3CRO - chains L and R of the 4 polymer chains in the assembly; structure by X-ray diffraction, 2.50 A resolution.

== Chain L (and R) ==
Protein: Protein (434 cro)
Organism: Phage 434
Notes: chain R of this document is another copy of the same molecule, construct and numbering; everything in this record applies to it too
UniProt: P03036 (RCRO_BP434); residues -1 to 69 here correspond to UniProt positions 1-71 (UniProt number = residue number + 2)
Sequence (71 residues; each row starts with the number of its first residue; numbers below 1 keep their minus sign (Met-1 is residue -1)):
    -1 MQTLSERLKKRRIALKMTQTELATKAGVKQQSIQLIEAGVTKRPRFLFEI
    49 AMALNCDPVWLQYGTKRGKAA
Unresolved in the structure: 65-69 (chain R: 63-69)
UniProt features mapped onto this chain:
  - DNA-binding region: Gln17 to Ala36 (H-T-H motif)

== Interface between chain L and chain R ==
Residue-residue contacts - 15 pairs, chain L then chain R:
  Arg41(L) with Arg43(R), hydrogen bond (side chain-backbone); Phe44(R); Glu47(R), salt bridge
  Arg43(L) with Arg41(R)
  Phe44(L) with Arg41(R)
  Leu45(L) with Phe46(R), hydrophobic
  Phe46(L) with Leu45(R), hydrophobic; Phe46(R), hydrophobic; Gln60(R); Tyr61(R)
  Glu47(L) with Arg41(R), salt bridge; Tyr61(R), hydrogen bond
  Val57(L) with Phe46(R), hydrophobic
  Tyr61(L) with Phe46(R); Glu47(R)
Interface residues without a listed pair, chain L (11 interface residues in all): Met50, Pro56, Gln60
Interface residues without a listed pair, chain R (9 interface residues in all): Pro56

== Summary ==
11 residues of chain L face 9 of chain R across their interface; the contacts include 2 hydrogen bonds and 2
salt bridges. Polar contacts include Arg41(L)-Glu47(R), Arg41(L)-Arg43(R) and Glu47(L)-Tyr61(R).
Both chains are Protein (434 cro) (Phage 434). Entry 3CRO (The phage 434 cro/OR1 complex at 2.5 angstroms
resolution) was determined by X-ray diffraction.
